PDB entry 8VR8 | electron microscopy, 3.25 A resolution | chains K and A of the 31 polymer chains in the assembly

# Chain K
Protein: 50S Ribosomal Protein L13
Source organism: Mycolicibacterium smegmatis MC2 155
UniProtKB: A0QSP8 (RL13_MYCS2); residue numbers follow UniProt; this construct covers 1-147
Sequence (147 residues; each row starts with the number of its first residue):
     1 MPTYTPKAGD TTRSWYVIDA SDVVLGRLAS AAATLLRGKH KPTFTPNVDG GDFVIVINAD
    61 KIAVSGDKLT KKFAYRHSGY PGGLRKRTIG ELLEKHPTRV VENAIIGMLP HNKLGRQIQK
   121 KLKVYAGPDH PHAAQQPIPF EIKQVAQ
Not modelled in the structure: 1

# Chain A
Molecule: 23S ribosomal RNA
Source organism: Mycolicibacterium smegmatis MC2 155
Sequence (3120 nucleotides; each row starts with the number of its first residue):
     1 UAAGUGUUUA AGGGCGCAUG GUGGAUGCCU UGGCACUGGG AGCCGAUGAA GGACGUAGGA
    61 GGCUGCGAUA AGCCUCGGGG AGCUGUCAAC CGAGCGUUGA UCCGAGGAUG UCCGAAUGGG
   121 GAAACCCGGC ACGAGUGAUG UCGUGUCACC AGGCGCUGAA UAUAUAGGCG UCUGGGGGGA
   181 ACGCGGGGAA GUGAAACAUC UCAGUACCCG UAGGAAGAGA AAACAAAAUG UGAUUCCGUG
   241 AGUAGUGGCG AGCGAAAGCG GAGGAUGGCU AAACCGUAUG CAUGUGAUAC CGGGUAGGGG
   301 UUGUGUGUGC GGGGUUGUGG GACCUAUCUU UCCGGCUCUA CCUGGCUGGA GGGCAGUGAG
   361 AAAAUGUUGU GGUUAGCGGA AAUGGCUUGG GAUGGCCUGC CGUAGACGGU GAGAGCCCGG
   421 UACGUGAAAA CCCGACGUCU GUCUUGAUGG UGUUCCCGAG UAGCAGCGGG CCCGUGGAAU
   481 CUGCUGUGAA UCUGCCGGGA CCACCCGGUA AGCCUGAAUA CUUCCCAGUG ACCGAUAGCG
   541 GAUUAGUACC GUGAGGGAAU GGUGAAAAGU ACCCCGGGAG GGGAGUGAAA GAGUACCUGA
   601 AACCGUGCGC UUACAAUCCG UCAGAGCCCU CGACGUGUCG UGGGGUGAUG GCGUGCCUUU
   661 UGAAGAAUGA GCCUGCGAGU CAGGGACAUG UCGCGAGGUU AACCCGGGUG GGGUAGCCGC
   721 AGCGAAAGCG AGUCUGAAUA GGGCGUAUCC ACACAAGAGU GUGUGGUGUA GUGGUGUGUU
   781 CUGGACCCGA AGCGGAGUGA UCUACCCAUG GCCAGGGUGA AGCGCGGGUA AGACCGCGUG
   841 GAGGCCCGAA CCCACUUAGG UUGAAGACUG AGGGGAUGAG CUGUGGGUAG GGGUGAAAGG
   901 CCAAUCAAAC UCCGUGAUAG CUGGUUCUCC CCGAAAUGCA UUUAGGUGCA GCGUCGCAUG
   961 UUUCUUGCCG GAGGUAGAGC UACUGGAUGG CCGAUGGGCC CCACAGGGUU ACUGACGUCA
  1021 GCCAAACUCC GAAUGCCGGU AAGUCCAAGA GUGCGGCAGU GAGACGGCGG GGGAUAAGCU
  1081 CCGUGCGUCG AGAGGGAAAC AGCCCAGAUC GCCGGCUAAG GCCCCUAAGC GUGUGCUAAG
  1141 UGGAAAAGGA UGUGCAGUCG CGAAGACAAC CAGGAGGUUG GCUUAGAAGC AGCCACCCUU
  1201 GAAAGAGUGC GUAAUAGCUC ACUGGUCAAG UGAUUGUGCG CCGAUAAUGU AGCGGGGCUC
  1261 AAGCACACCG CCGAAGCCGC GGCAGCCAAC GUGUUGGCUG GGUAGGGGAG CGUCCUGCAU
  1321 CCGGUGAAGC CGCCGAGUGA UCGAGUGGUG GAGGGUGUGG GAGUGAGAAU GCAGGCAUGA
  1381 GUAGCGAUUA GGCAAGUGAG AACCUUGCCC GCCGAAAGAC CAAGGGUUCC UGGGCCAGGC
  1441 CAGUCCGCCC AGGGUGAGUC GGGACCUAAG GCGAGGCCGA CAGGCGUAGU CGAUGGACAA
  1501 CGGGUUGAUA UUCCCGUACC CGUGUAUGUG CGUCCAUGAU GAAUCAGCGG UACUAACCAU
  1561 CCAAAACCAC CGUGACCGCA CCUUUCGGGG UGUGGCGUUG GUGGGGCUGC AUGGGACCUU
  1621 CGUUGGUAGU AGUCAAGCGA UGGGGUGACG CAGGAAGGUA GCCGUACCGG UCAGUGGUAA
  1681 UACCGGGGUA AGCCUGUAGG GAGUCAGAUA GGUAAAUCCG UCUGGCAUAU AUCCUGAGAG
  1741 GUGAUGCAUA GCCGAGUGAG GCGAAUUCGG UGAUCCUAUG CUGCCGAGAA AAGCCUCUAG
  1801 CGAGGACAUA CACGGCCCGU ACCCCAAACC AACACAGGUG GUCAGGUAGA GAAUACUAAG
  1861 GCGUACGAGU GAACUAUGGU UAAGGAACUC GGCAAAAUGC CCCCGUAACU UCGGGAGAAG
  1921 GGGGACCCAC AUGGCGUGUA AGCCUUUACG GCCCAAGCGU GAGUGGGUGG CACAAACCAG
  1981 UGAGAAGCGA CUGUUUACUA AAAACACAGG UCCGUGCGAA GUCGCAAGAC GAUGUAUACG
  2041 GACUGACGCC UGCCCGGUGC UGGAAGGUUA AGAGGACCCG UUAACUCCCU UUGGGGGUGA
  2101 AGCGGAGAAU UUAAGCCCCA GUAAACGGCG GUGGUAACUA UAACCAUCCU AAGGUAGCGA
  2161 AAUUCCUUGU CGGGUAAGUU CCGACCUGCA CGAAUGGCGU AACGACUUCU CAACUGUCUC
  2221 AACCAUAGAC UCGGCGAAAU UGCACUACGA GUAAAGAUGC UCGUUACGCG CGGCAGGACG
  2281 AAAAGACCCC GGGACCUUCA CUACAACUUG GUAUUGGUGC UCGAUACGGU UUGUGUAGGA
  2341 UAGGUGGGAG ACUGUGAAGC UCACACGCCA GUGUGGGUGG AGUCGUUGUU GAAAUACCAC
  2401 UCUGAUCGUA UUGGGCCUCU AACCUCGGAC CGUAUAUCCG GUUCAGGGAC AGUGCCUGGU
  2461 GGGUAGUUUA ACUGGGGCGG UUGCCUCCUA AAAUGUAACG GAGGCGCCCA AAGGUUCCCU
  2521 CAACCUGGAC GGCAAUCAGG UGUUGAGUGU AAGUGCACAA GGGAGCUUGA CUGCGAGACG
  2581 GACAUGUCGA GCAGGGACGA AAGUCGGGAC UAGUGAUCCG GCACCUCUGA GUGGAAGGGG
  2641 UGUCGCUCAA CGGAUAAAAG GUACCCCGGG GAUAACAGGC UGAUCUUCCC CAAGAGUCCA
  2701 UAUCGACGGG AUGGUUUGGC ACCUCGAUGU CGGCUCGUCG CAUCCUGGGG CUGGAGCAGG
  2761 UCCCAAGGGU UGGGCUGUUC GCCCAUUAAA GCGGCACGCG AGCUGGGUUU AGAACGUCGU
  2821 GAGACAGUUC GGUCUCUAUC CGCCGCGCGC GUCAGAAGCU UGAGGAAACC UGUCCCUAGU
  2881 ACGAGAGGAC CGGGACGGAC GAACCUCUGG UAUACCAGUU GUCCCACCAG GGGCACGGCU
  2941 GGAUAGCCAC GUUCGGACAG GAUAACCGCU GAAAGCAUCU AAGCGGGAAA CCUCUUCCAA
  3001 GACCAGGCUU CUCACCCUCU AGGAGGGAUA AGGCCCCCCG CAGACCACGG GAUUGAUAGA
  3061 CCAGACCUGG AAGCCUAGUA AUAGGUGCAG GGAACUGGCA CUAACCGGCC GAAAACUUAC
Not modelled in the structure: 1, 1546-1619, 2056-2150
Residues lining bound ligands: chloramphenicol (CLM): G2285, A2286, A2675, C2676, A2727, U2728, G2729, U2730

# Interface between chain K and chain A
Pairs across the interface - 79 pairs, chain K then chain A:
  Pro2(K) with C1113(A), base contact
  Thr3(K) with C1113(A), hydrogen bond to the base
  Pro6(K) with A625(A), sugar contact
  Lys7(K) with A625(A), phosphate contact
  Ala8(K) with A625(A), phosphate contact; G626(A), phosphate contact
  Asp22(K) with C1260(A), hydrogen bond to the base
  Val24(K) with C1258(A), phosphate contact; U1259(A), phosphate contact
  Leu25(K) with C1258(A), phosphate contact
  Gly26(K) with G1257(A), phosphate contact; C1258(A), hydrogen bond to the phosphate; A1262(A), base contact
  Arg27(K) with C1130(A), hydrogen bond to the base; C1260(A), hydrogen bond to the sugar
  Ser30(K) with C1123(A), hydrogen bond to the sugar; C1124(A), hydrogen bond to the sugar
  Thr34(K) with C1124(A), sugar contact
  Lys39(K) with C1125(A), phosphate contact; A1127(A), salt bridge to the phosphate
  Asn47(K) with A623(A), base contact; U649(A), hydrogen bond to the sugar; G650(A), sugar contact
  Phe53(K) with U5(A), phosphate contact
  Ser65(K) with U1259(A), base contact; C1260(A), phosphate contact
  Gly66(K) with U1259(A), base contact
  Lys68(K) with G1140(A), hydrogen bond to the base; C1258(A), salt bridge to the phosphate; U1259(A), salt bridge to the phosphate
  Lys72(K) with G1257(A), salt bridge to the phosphate
  Tyr75(K) with U1250(A), sugar contact
  Arg76(K) with G2864(A), phosphate contact; G2865(A), salt bridge to the phosphate
  His77(K) with G1249(A), stacking on the base
  Ser78(K) with G2865(A), phosphate contact; A2866(A), hydrogen bond to the phosphate
  Tyr80(K) with A2866(A), phosphate contact
  Pro81(K) with U2738(A), phosphate contact; C2739(A), phosphate contact
  Gly82(K) with G1249(A), hydrogen bond to the phosphate; C2739(A), phosphate contact
  Leu84(K) with G1249(A), sugar contact; U1250(A), base contact
  Arg85(K) with A2866(A), salt bridge to the phosphate
  Arg87(K) with G2865(A), salt bridge to the phosphate
  Lys95(K) with C2992(A), sugar contact
  Arg99(K) with A2863(A), sugar contact
  Glu102(K) with C3004(A), hydrogen bond to the base
  Ala104(K) with G1256(A), hydrogen bond to the sugar; G1257(A), phosphate contact
  Gly107(K) with G1255(A), hydrogen bond to the base; G1256(A), sugar contact
  Met108(K) with C1124(A), hydrogen bond to the sugar; C1125(A), sugar contact; G1256(A), base contact
  His111(K) with G2263(A), salt bridge to the phosphate; U2264(A), salt bridge to the phosphate
  Asn112(K) with G650(A), hydrogen bond to the phosphate; G651(A), hydrogen bond to the phosphate
  Lys113(K) with A615(A), sugar contact; U649(A), salt bridge to the phosphate; G650(A), hydrogen bond to the phosphate
  Leu114(K) with U649(A), phosphate contact; G650(A), hydrogen bond to the phosphate
  Arg116(K) with C614(A), hydrogen bond to the phosphate; A615(A), salt bridge to the phosphate
  Lys120(K) with C3004(A), phosphate contact
  His132(K) with A3(A), hydrogen bond to the sugar; G4(A), phosphate contact
  Ala134(K) with U3118(A), hydrogen bond to the sugar
  Gln135(K) with A3(A), hydrogen bond to the sugar; G4(A), sugar contact
  Gln136(K) with A3119(A), phosphate contact
  Ile142(K) with C1130(A), base contact
  Gln144(K) with C1130(A), base contact; G1131(A), phosphate contact
  Gln147(K) with G1129(A), hydrogen bond to the base; G1131(A), sugar contact
Interface residues without a listed pair, chain K (59 interface residues in all): Thr5, Trp15, Ala33, Arg37, Pro46, Gly83, His96, Asn103, Pro110, Gln119, Lys123
Interface residues without a listed pair, chain A (48 interface residues in all): A2, A616, G624, U1126, U2265, U2993, C3003

# Overview
The interface between chain K and chain A involves 59 residues on one side and 48 on the other, with 24
hydrogen bonds, 11 salt bridges and 1 aromatic stacking contact. Polar pairs include Thr3(K)-C1113(A),
Asp22(K)-C1260(A) and Arg27(K)-C1130(A). Chain A binds chloramphenicol.
Chain K is 50S Ribosomal Protein L13 and chain A is 23S ribosomal RNA, both from Mycolicibacterium smegmatis
MC2 155; the structure, Structure of Mycobacterium smegmatis 50S ribosomal subunit bound to HflX and
chloramphenicol:50S-HflX-B-Clm, was determined by electron microscopy (same publication as 8VIO, 8VK0, 8VK7,
8VKI, 8VKW, 8VPK, 8VR4 and 8VRL).
